PDB entry 3NCB | X-ray diffraction, 2.10 A resolution | chains A and B

# Chain A
Protein: Prolactin
Organism: Homo sapiens
Notes: fragment: sequence database residues 43-227
UniProtKB: P01236 (PRL_HUMAN); residues 15-199 here correspond to UniProt positions 43-227 (UniProt number = residue number + 28)
Amino-acid sequence (186 residues; numbered 14 to 199; the number before each row is that of its first residue):
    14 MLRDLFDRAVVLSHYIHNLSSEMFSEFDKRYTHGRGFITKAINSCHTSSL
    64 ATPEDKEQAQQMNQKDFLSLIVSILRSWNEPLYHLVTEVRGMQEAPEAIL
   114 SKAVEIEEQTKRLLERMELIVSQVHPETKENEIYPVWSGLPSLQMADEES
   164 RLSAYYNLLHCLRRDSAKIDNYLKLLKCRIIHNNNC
Disulfide bonds: Cys-58/Cys-174, Cys-191/Cys-199
Differences from the reference sequence: initiating methionine (14); engineered mutation Arg-129 (Gly157 in P01236), Ala-180 (His208 in P01236)
Small-molecule neighbours: carbonate ion (CO3): Arg-21, Val-24, Leu-25, Tyr-28, Glu-118, Gln-122
Curated features (UniProtKB/Swiss-Prot):
  - modified residue (Phosphoserine): Ser-26, Ser-34, Ser-90, Ser-135, Ser-166
  - glycosylation: Asn-31 (N-linked (GlcNAc...) asparagine)
From the paper describing this entry:
  - conformationally variable residues (side-chain flip): Asn-31
  - mutagenesis - H30A, H180A: decreased signaling with Prolactin receptor (chain B)
  - mutagenesis - H27A, H30A: unchanged binding to Prolactin receptor (chain B)
  - mutagenesis - H173A: decreased binding to Prolactin receptor (chain B)
  - post-translational modification sites: Asn-31 (citing earlier work)

# Chain B
Protein: Prolactin receptor
Organism: Homo sapiens
Notes: fragment: Extracellular domain residues 26-234
UniProtKB: P16471 (PRLR_HUMAN); residues 2-210 here correspond to UniProt positions 26-234 (UniProt number = residue number + 24)
Amino-acid sequence (210 residues; each row starts with the number of its first residue):
     1 MLPPGKPEIFKCRSPNKETFTCWWRPGTDGGLPTNYSLTYHREGETLMHE
    51 CPDYITGGPNSCHFGKQYTSMWRTYIMMVNATNQMGSSFSDELYVDVTYI
   101 VQPDPPLELAVEVKQPEDRKPYLWIKWSPPTLIDLKTGWFTLLYEIRLKP
   151 EKAAEWEIHFAGQQTEFKILSLHPGQKYLVQVRCKPDHGYWSAWSPATFI
   201 QIPSDFTMND
Not modelled in the structure: 207-210
Disulfide bonds: Cys-12/Cys-22, Cys-51/Cys-62
Differences from the reference sequence: initiating methionine (1)
Ion coordination: Na+ site 1: Thr-19, Thr-21; Na+ site 2 near Ser-61 (its only coordinating residue here); Na+ site 3: Lys-66, Thr-69
Curated features (UniProtKB/Swiss-Prot):
  - motif: Trp-191 to Ser-195 (WSXWS motif)
  - binding site (Zn(2+)): Asp-187, His-188
  - glycosylation (N-linked (GlcNAc...) asparagine): Asn-35, Asn-80, Asn-209

# Chain A / chain B interface
Residue-residue contacts (49):
  His-27(A) with Asp-187(B); His-188(B)
  His-30(A) with His-188(B)
  Ile-51(A) with Tyr-94(B), hydrophobic
  Thr-52(A) with Tyr-94(B)
  Ile-55(A) with Glu-43(B)
  Asn-56(A) with Glu-43(B), hydrogen bond (backbone-side chain); Gly-44(B)
  Pro-66(A) with Trp-72(B)
  Glu-67(A) with Ser-70(B); Met-71(B), hydrogen bond (backbone-backbone); Trp-72(B); Arg-73(B), salt bridge
  Asp-68(A) with Trp-139(B)
  Lys-69(A) with Glu-18(B), salt bridge; Asp-134(B), salt bridge; Trp-139(B)
  Gln-73(A) with Thr-137(B)
  Arg-176(A) with Tyr-99(B)
  Arg-177(A) with Glu-43(B), salt bridge; Trp-72(B), hydrogen bond (side chain-backbone); Arg-73(B); Thr-74(B); Asp-96(B), salt bridge; Tyr-99(B)
  Ala-180(A) with Trp-72(B)
  Lys-181(A) with Trp-72(B)
  Asp-183(A) with Asp-187(B); His-188(B), salt bridge
  Asn-184(A) with Lys-17(B), hydrogen bond; Trp-72(B); Gly-138(B); Trp-139(B), hydrogen bond (side chain-backbone)
  Tyr-185(A) with Trp-72(B), hydrophobic
  Lys-187(A) with Gly-138(B); Thr-141(B); Asp-187(B), salt bridge; His-188(B)
  Leu-188(A) with Thr-137(B); Gly-138(B); Trp-139(B)
  Cys-191(A) with Lys-136(B); Thr-137(B); Gly-138(B)
  Asn-197(A) with Lys-136(B); Thr-137(B)
  Asn-198(A) with Lys-136(B), hydrogen bond (backbone-backbone)
  Cys-199(A) with Leu-135(B); Lys-136(B), hydrogen bond (backbone-backbone)
Also at the interface, not in a pair above, chain A (26 interface residues in all): Asn-31, Glu-70
Also at the interface, not in a pair above, chain B (24 interface residues in all): Lys-66, Thr-69, Thr-98
Interface features reported in the paper:
  - hot spots on chain A (mutagenesis) - H180A (100-fold): decreased binding to Prolactin receptor (chain B)
  - hot spots on chain B (mutagenesis) - H188A (100-fold): decreased binding to Prolactin (chain A)

# Overview
Chain A and chain B form an interface of 26 and 24 residues respectively, with 7 hydrogen bonds and 7 salt
bridges. Polar contacts include Glu-67(A)/Arg-73(B), Lys-69(A)/Glu-18(B) and Lys-69(A)/Asp-134(B). From the
paper: H30A and H180A of chain A reduce signaling with Prolactin receptor (chain B); a modification site at
Asn-31(A); 5 substitutions were tested in all.
Here chain A is Prolactin and chain B is Prolactin receptor, both from Homo sapiens. Entry 3NCB (A mutant
human Prolactin receptor antagonist H180A in complex with the extracellular domain of the human ...) was
determined by X-ray diffraction, deposited together with 3N06, 3N0P, 3NCC and 3NCF.
